PDB entry 1H2W | X-ray diffraction, 1.39 A resolution | chain A

# Chain A
Molecule: Prolyl endopeptidase
Source organism: Sus scrofa
Notes: EC 3.4.21.26
UniProt: P23687 (PPCE_PIG); numbering as in UniProt (aligned over 1-710)
Chain sequence (710 residues; each row starts with the number of its first residue):
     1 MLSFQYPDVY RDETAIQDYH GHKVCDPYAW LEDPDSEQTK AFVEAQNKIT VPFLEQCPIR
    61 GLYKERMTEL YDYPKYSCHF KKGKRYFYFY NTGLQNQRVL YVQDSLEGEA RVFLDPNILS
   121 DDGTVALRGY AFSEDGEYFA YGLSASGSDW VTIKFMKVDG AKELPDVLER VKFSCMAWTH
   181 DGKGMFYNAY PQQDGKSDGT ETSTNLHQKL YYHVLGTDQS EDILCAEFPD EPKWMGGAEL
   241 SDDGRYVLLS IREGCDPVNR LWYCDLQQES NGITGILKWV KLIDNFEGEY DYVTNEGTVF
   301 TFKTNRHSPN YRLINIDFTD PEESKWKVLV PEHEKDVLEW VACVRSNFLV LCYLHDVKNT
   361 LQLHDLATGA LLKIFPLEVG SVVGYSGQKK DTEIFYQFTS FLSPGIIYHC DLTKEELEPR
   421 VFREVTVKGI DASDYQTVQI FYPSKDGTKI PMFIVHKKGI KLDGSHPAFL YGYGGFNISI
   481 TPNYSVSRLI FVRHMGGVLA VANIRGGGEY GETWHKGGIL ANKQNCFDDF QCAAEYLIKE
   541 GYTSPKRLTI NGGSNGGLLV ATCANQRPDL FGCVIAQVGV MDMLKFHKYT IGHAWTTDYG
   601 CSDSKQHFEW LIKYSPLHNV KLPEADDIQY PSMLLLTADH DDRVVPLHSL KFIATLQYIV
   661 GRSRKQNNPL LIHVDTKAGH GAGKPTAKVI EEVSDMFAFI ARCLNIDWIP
Curated features (UniProtKB/Swiss-Prot):
  - active site (Charge relay system): Ser554, Asp641, His680
  - modified residue: Met1 (N-acetylmethionine), Lys157 (N6-acetyllysine)

# Overview
UniProt lists 3 active-site residues.
Chain A is Prolyl endopeptidase (Sus scrofa); the structure, Prolyl oligopeptidase from porcine brain, was
determined by X-ray diffraction (same publication as 1H2X, 1H2Y and 1H2Z).
